8C0O - chains EC and SC of the 180 polymer chains in the assembly; structure by electron microscopy, 3.90 A resolution.

# Chain EC (and SC)
Protein: C protein
From: African cichlid nackednavirus
Notes: chain SC of this document is another copy of the same molecule, construct and numbering; everything in this record applies to it too
Reference sequence: A0A3S9H6T3 (A0A3S9H6T3_9VIRU); numbering as in UniProt (aligned over 2-174)
Amino-acid sequence (175 residues; each row starts with the number of its first residue; numbering starts at 0):
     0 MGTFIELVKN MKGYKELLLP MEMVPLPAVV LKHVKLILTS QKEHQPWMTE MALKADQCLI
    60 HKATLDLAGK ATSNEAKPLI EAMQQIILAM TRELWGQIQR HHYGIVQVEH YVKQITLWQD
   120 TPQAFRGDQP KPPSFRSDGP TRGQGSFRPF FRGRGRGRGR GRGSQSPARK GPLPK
Unresolved in the structure: 0-1, 65-76, 133-174
Differences from the reference sequence: insertion (1)

# Interface between chain EC and chain SC
Residue-residue contacts (32; chain EC residue first):
  Thr2(EC) - Leu58(SC)
  Phe3(EC) - Leu30(SC)
  Phe3(EC) - Val33(SC)  hydrophobic
  Phe3(EC) - Lys34(SC)
  Phe3(EC) - Leu58(SC)  hydrophobic
  Ile4(EC) - Asp55(SC)
  Leu6(EC) - Lys34(SC)
  Val7(EC) - Ala51(SC)  hydrophobic
  Met10(EC) - Lys41(SC)
  Gly12(EC) - His43(SC)  hydrogen bond (backbone-side chain)
  Leu16(EC) - Thr48(SC)
  Leu16(EC) - Glu49(SC)
  Leu30(EC) - Phe3(SC)
  Val33(EC) - Phe3(SC)  hydrophobic
  Lys34(EC) - Phe3(SC)
  Leu37(EC) - Phe3(SC)  hydrophobic
  Lys41(EC) - Met10(SC)
  His43(EC) - Gly12(SC)  hydrogen bond (side chain-backbone)
  His43(EC) - Tyr13(SC)
  Thr48(EC) - Leu16(SC)
  Glu49(EC) - Leu16(SC)
  Glu49(EC) - Lys53(SC)  salt bridge
  Glu49(EC) - Arg99(SC)  salt bridge
  Ala51(EC) - Phe3(SC)  hydrophobic
  Leu52(EC) - Ile4(SC)  hydrophobic
  Leu52(EC) - Glu92(SC)
  Lys53(EC) - Glu49(SC)  salt bridge
  His60(EC) - Ile85(SC)
  Met82(EC) - Met82(SC)  hydrophobic
  Glu92(EC) - Leu52(SC)
  Glu92(EC) - Gln56(SC)  hydrogen bond
  Arg99(EC) - Glu49(SC)  salt bridge
Interface residues without a listed pair, chain EC (37 interface residues in all): Tyr13, Lys14, Leu17, Ala54, Asp55, Gln56, Ile59, Thr63, Leu78, Ile79, Ala81, Ile85, Ala88, Gln96
Interface residues without a listed pair, chain SC (33 interface residues in all): Leu6, Lys14, Leu17, Leu37, His60, Thr63, Leu78, Ile79, Ala88, Gln96

# Overview
37 residues of chain EC and 33 residues of chain SC are in contact; the contacts include 3 hydrogen bonds and
4 salt bridges. Polar contacts include Glu49(EC)-Lys53(SC), Glu49(EC)-Arg99(SC) and Gly12(EC)-His43(SC).
Chain EC and chain SC are both C protein (African cichlid nackednavirus); the structure, African cichlid
nackednavirus capsid at pH 5.5, was determined by electron microscopy, deposited together with 8AAC.
